8W2W - chain A; structure by X-ray diffraction, 2.07 A resolution.

# Chain A
Molecule: Transthyretin
From: Homo sapiens
UniProt: P02766 (TTHY_HUMAN); residues -19 to 127 here correspond to UniProt positions 1-147 (UniProt number = residue number + 20)
Chain sequence (147 residues; row label = number of the first residue in the row; numbers below 1 keep their minus sign (Met-19 is residue -19)):
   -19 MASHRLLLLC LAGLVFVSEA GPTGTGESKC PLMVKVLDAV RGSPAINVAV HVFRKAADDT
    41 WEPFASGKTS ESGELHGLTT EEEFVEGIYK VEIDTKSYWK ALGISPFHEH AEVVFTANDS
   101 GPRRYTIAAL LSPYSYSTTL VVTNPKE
Unresolved in the structure: -19 to 8, 125-127
Differences from the reference sequence: engineered mutation Leu120 (Ala140 in P02766)
UniProt features mapped onto this chain:
  - binding site (L-thyroxine): Lys15, Glu54, Ser117
  - modified residue: Cys10 (Sulfocysteine), Glu42 (4-carboxyglutamate), Ser52 (Phosphoserine)
  - glycosylation: Asn98 (N-linked (GlcNAc...) asparagine)
Reported in the primary citation:
  - conformationally variable residues (side-chain flip): Phe87
  - mutagenesis - A120L: decreased stability

# Overview
UniProt lists 3 L-thyroxine-binding residues. The paper reports that A120L reduces stability; conformational
variability at Phe87.
Chain A is Transthyretin (Homo sapiens); the structure, Structure of transthyretin synthetic mutation A120L,
was determined by X-ray diffraction (same publication as 8W1N).
